PDB entry 3HRD | X-ray diffraction, 2.20 A resolution | chains B and F of the 8 polymer chains in the assembly

# Chain B (and F)
Name: Nicotinate dehydrogenase medium molybdopterin subunit
From: Eubacterium barkeri
Notes: chain F of this document is another copy of the same molecule, construct and numbering; everything in this record applies to it too
Reference sequence: Q0QLF1 (Q0QLF1_EUBBA); residues 1-330 here = UniProt positions 1-330
Amino-acid sequence (330 residues; each row starts with the number of its first residue):
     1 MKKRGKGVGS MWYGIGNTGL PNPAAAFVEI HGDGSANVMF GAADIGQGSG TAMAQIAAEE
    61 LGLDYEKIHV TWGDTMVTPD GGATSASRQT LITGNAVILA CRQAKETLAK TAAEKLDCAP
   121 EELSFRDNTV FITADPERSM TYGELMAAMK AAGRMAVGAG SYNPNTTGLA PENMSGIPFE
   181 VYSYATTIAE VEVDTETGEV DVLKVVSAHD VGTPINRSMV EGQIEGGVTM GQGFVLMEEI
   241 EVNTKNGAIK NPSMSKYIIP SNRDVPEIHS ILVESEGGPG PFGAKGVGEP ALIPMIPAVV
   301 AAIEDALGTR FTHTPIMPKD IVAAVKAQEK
Small-molecule neighbours:
  - pterin cytosine dinucleotide (MCN): Ile45, Gly46, Gln47, Gly48, Ser49, Ala52, Thr84, Ser85, Ala86, Ser87, Arg88, Gln89, Thr90, Val211, Thr213, Pro214, Ile215, Asn216, Met219, Val220, Gln223, Ala284, Lys285, Gly286, Val287, Gly288, Glu289
  - nicotinic acid (NIO): Gly16, Asn17, Thr18, Leu20, Ala86
What the authors report for this chain:
  - binding site for dioxothiomolybdenum(VI) ion: Glu289
  - catalytic residues: Glu289 (by similarity / conservation)

# Chain B / chain F interface
Contacting residue pairs - 54 pairs, chain B then chain F:
  Pro21(B) with Lys150(F); Ala151(F); Gly153(F)
  Pro23(B) with Gly153(F); Met155(F), hydrophobic
  Ala24(B) with Met155(F)
  Ala25(B) with Met155(F), hydrophobic; Val157(F), hydrophobic
  Phe27(B) with Phe27(F), hydrophobic; Val28(F); Met39(F), hydrophobic; Gly158(F)
  Val28(B) with Phe27(F)
  Glu29(B) with Thr78(F); Pro79(F); Asp80(F), hydrogen bond (side chain-backbone)
  Asn37(B) with Thr75(F), hydrogen bond (side chain-backbone); Met76(F), hydrogen bond (side chain-backbone)
  Met39(B) with Phe27(F), hydrophobic; Met76(F); Val77(F)
  His69(B) with Met76(F)
  Thr71(B) with Met76(F); Val77(F)
  Thr75(B) with Asn37(F), hydrogen bond (backbone-side chain)
  Met76(B) with Asn37(F), hydrogen bond (backbone-side chain); Met39(F); His69(F); Thr71(F)
  Val77(B) with Thr71(F); Val77(F), hydrophobic
  Thr78(B) with Glu29(F)
  Pro79(B) with Glu29(F)
  Asp80(B) with Glu29(F), hydrogen bond (backbone-side chain); Met155(F)
  Gln103(B) with Gln103(F), hydrogen bond; Ala159(F)
  Lys150(B) with Pro21(F)
  Ala151(B) with Pro21(F)
  Gly153(B) with Pro21(F); Pro23(F); Asn163(F)
  Met155(B) with Pro23(F), hydrophobic; Ala24(F); Ala25(F), hydrophobic; Asp80(F)
  Val157(B) with Ala25(F), hydrophobic; Ser161(F)
  Gly158(B) with Phe27(F); Ala159(F)
  Ala159(B) with Gln103(F); Gly158(F); Ala159(F)
  Asn163(B) with Gly153(F)
Interface residues without a listed pair, chain B (29 interface residues in all): Ala152, Gly160, Ser161
Interface residues without a listed pair, chain F (29 interface residues in all): Ala152, Gly160

# Overview
Chain B and chain F each contribute 29 residues to their interface; the contacts include 7 hydrogen bonds.
Polar pairs include Glu29(B)-Asp80(F), Asn37(B)-Thr75(F) and Asn37(B)-Met76(F). Chain B binds pterin cytosine
dinucleotide and nicotinic acid. From the paper: the catalytic residue Glu289(B); a binding site for
dioxothiomolybdenum(VI) ion at Glu289(B).
Both chains are Nicotinate dehydrogenase medium molybdopterin subunit (Eubacterium barkeri). Entry 3HRD
(Crystal structure of nicotinate dehydrogenase) was determined by X-ray diffraction.
